Entry 8G00 (electron microscopy, 3.40 A resolution); this record covers chains G and H of the 8 polymer chains in the assembly.

[Chain G]
Name: DNA-directed RNA polymerase subunit alpha
From: Escherichia coli
UniProtKB: A0A5B9AW69 (A0A5B9AW69_ECOLX); residues 1-235 here = UniProt positions 1-235
Sequence (235 residues; row label = number of the first residue in the row):
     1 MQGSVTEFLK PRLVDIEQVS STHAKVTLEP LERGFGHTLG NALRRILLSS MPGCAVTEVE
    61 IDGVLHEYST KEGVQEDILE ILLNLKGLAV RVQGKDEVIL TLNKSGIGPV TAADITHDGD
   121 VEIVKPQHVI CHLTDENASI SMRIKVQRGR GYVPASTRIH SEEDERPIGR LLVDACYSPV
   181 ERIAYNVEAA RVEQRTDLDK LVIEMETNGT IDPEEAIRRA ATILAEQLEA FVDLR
Not modelled in the structure: 1-7, 160-165, 235

[Chain H]
Name: DNA-directed RNA polymerase subunit alpha
From: Escherichia coli
UniProtKB: A0A5B9AW69 (A0A5B9AW69_ECOLX); numbering as in UniProt (aligned over 1-239)
Sequence (239 residues; numbered 1 to 239; the number before each row is that of its first residue):
     1 MQGSVTEFLK PRLVDIEQVS STHAKVTLEP LERGFGHTLG NALRRILLSS MPGCAVTEVE
    61 IDGVLHEYST KEGVQEDILE ILLNLKGLAV RVQGKDEVIL TLNKSGIGPV TAADITHDGD
   121 VEIVKPQHVI CHLTDENASI SMRIKVQRGR GYVPASTRIH SEEDERPIGR LLVDACYSPV
   181 ERIAYNVEAA RVEQRTDLDK LVIEMETNGT IDPEEAIRRA ATILAEQLEA FVDLRVLFQ
Not modelled in the structure: 1-4, 159-169, 235-239
Construct notes: conflict Val236 (Asp in A0A5B9AW69), Leu237 (Val in A0A5B9AW69), Phe238 (Arg in A0A5B9AW69)

[Interface between chain G and chain H]
Residue-residue contacts (62):
  Phe8(G) - Arg150(H)
  Phe8(G) - Ile223(H)  hydrophobic
  Leu9(G) - Gln227(H)  hydrogen bond (backbone-side chain)
  Lys10(G) - Glu229(H)  salt bridge
  Pro11(G) - Gln227(H)
  Pro11(G) - Phe231(H)
  Leu13(G) - Phe231(H)  hydrophobic
  Leu28(G) - Phe231(H)  hydrophobic
  Leu31(G) - Gln227(H)
  Glu32(G) - Gln227(H)
  Arg33(G) - Ser49(H)  hydrogen bond (side chain-backbone)
  Arg33(G) - Arg150(H)  hydrogen bond (side chain-backbone)
  Arg33(G) - Gly151(H)
  Arg33(G) - Tyr152(H)  hydrogen bond (side chain-backbone)
  Gly34(G) - Ser49(H)
  Phe35(G) - Ile46(H)  hydrophobic
  Phe35(G) - Ser50(H)
  Phe35(G) - Gln227(H)
  His37(G) - Arg45(H)
  Thr38(G) - Ala42(H)
  Thr38(G) - Arg45(H)
  Leu39(G) - Leu228(H)  hydrophobic
  Asn41(G) - Asn41(H)
  Ala42(G) - Thr38(H)
  Arg45(G) - Gly34(H)  hydrogen bond (side chain-backbone)
  Arg45(G) - His37(H)
  Arg45(G) - Thr38(H)  hydrogen bond
  Ile46(G) - Phe35(H)  hydrophobic
  Ser49(G) - Arg33(H)
  Ser49(G) - Phe35(H)
  Ser50(G) - Phe8(H)
  Ser50(G) - Phe35(H)
  Pro52(G) - Val5(H)  hydrophobic
  Gly149(G) - Val5(H)
  Arg150(G) - Val5(H)  hydrogen bond (side chain-backbone)
  Arg150(G) - Glu7(H)  hydrogen bond (side chain-backbone)
  Arg150(G) - Phe8(H)
  Arg218(G) - Ala230(H)  hydrogen bond (side chain-backbone)
  Arg218(G) - Phe231(H)
  Arg218(G) - Asp233(H)
  Ala221(G) - Phe231(H)  hydrophobic
  Thr222(G) - Phe231(H)
  Thr222(G) - Val232(H)
  Thr222(G) - Asp233(H)
  Ile223(G) - Phe8(H)  hydrophobic
  Ile223(G) - Phe35(H)  hydrophobic
  Leu224(G) - Leu228(H)  hydrophobic
  Glu226(G) - Lys10(H)  hydrogen bond (backbone-side chain)
  Gln227(G) - Leu9(H)  hydrogen bond (side chain-backbone)
  Gln227(G) - Lys10(H)
  Gln227(G) - Pro11(H)
  Gln227(G) - Phe35(H)
  Leu228(G) - Leu43(H)  hydrophobic
  Leu228(G) - Leu224(H)  hydrophobic
  Leu228(G) - Ala225(H)
  Glu229(G) - Lys10(H)
  Phe231(G) - Leu28(H)  hydrophobic
  Phe231(G) - Leu43(H)  hydrophobic
  Phe231(G) - Arg218(H)
  Phe231(G) - Ala221(H)  hydrophobic
  Val232(G) - Ala221(H)
  Val232(G) - Thr222(H)
Interface residues without a listed pair, chain G (38 interface residues in all): Arg12, Pro30, Ala225, Ala230
Interface residues without a listed pair, chain H (41 interface residues in all): Leu31, Glu32, Leu39, Val153, Ile217, Glu226

[In short]
38 residues of chain G and 41 residues of chain H are in contact, with 11 hydrogen bonds and 1 salt bridge.
Polar contacts include Lys10(G)-Glu229(H), Leu9(G)-Gln227(H) and Arg33(G)-Ser49(H).
Here chain G is DNA-directed RNA polymerase subunit alpha and chain H is DNA-directed RNA polymerase subunit
alpha, both from Escherichia coli. Entry 8G00 (Cryo-EM structure of 3DVA component 0 of Escherichia coli
que-PEC (paused elongation complex) RNA Polymerase minus ...) was determined by electron microscopy together
with 8F3C, 8G1S, 8G2W, 8G4W, 8G7E and 8G8Z from the same study.
